2CMY - chains A and B; structure by X-ray diffraction, 2.25 A resolution.

== Chain A ==
Protein: Cationic trypsin
Organism: Bos taurus
Notes: EC 3.4.21.4
UniProtKB: P00760 (TRY1_BOVIN); the construct lacks a stretch of the UniProt sequence and is renumbered around it, so the offset changes along the chain: 16-34 = UniProt 21-39; 37-67 = UniProt 40-70; 69-125 = UniProt 71-127; 127-130 = UniProt 128-131; 6 more segments
Chain sequence (223 residues; numbered 16 to 245 plus 3 insertion-coded residues; 10 numbers in that range are skipped by the numbering (no residue carries them; nothing is unmodelled there); the number before each row is that of its first residue):
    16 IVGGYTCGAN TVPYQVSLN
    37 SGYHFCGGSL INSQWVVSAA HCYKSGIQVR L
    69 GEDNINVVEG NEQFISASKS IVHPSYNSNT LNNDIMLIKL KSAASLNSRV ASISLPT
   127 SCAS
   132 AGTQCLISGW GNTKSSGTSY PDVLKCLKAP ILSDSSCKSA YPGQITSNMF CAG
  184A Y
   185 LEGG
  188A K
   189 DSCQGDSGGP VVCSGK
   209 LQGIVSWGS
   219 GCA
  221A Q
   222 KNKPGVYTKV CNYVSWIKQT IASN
Disulfides: Cys-22/Cys-157, Cys-42/Cys-58, Cys-128/Cys-232, Cys-136/Cys-201, Cys-168/Cys-182, Cys-191/Cys-220
Ion coordination: Ca2+: Glu-70, Asn-72, Val-75, Glu-80
Reported in the primary citation:
  - catalytic residues: His-57, Asp-102, Gly-193, Ser-195

== Chain B ==
Protein: Veronica hederifolia trypsin inhibitor
Organism: Veronica hederifolia
Chain sequence (34 residues; each row starts with the number of its first residue):
     1 NTDPEQCKVM CYAQRHSSPE LLRRCLDNCE KEHD
Not modelled in the structure: 1-6, 16-17, 30-34
Disulfides: Cys-7/Cys-29, Cys-11/Cys-25

== Chain A / chain B interface ==
Residue-residue contacts (29; chain A residue first):
  Tyr-39(A) / Glu-20(B)  hydrogen bond
  His-57(A) / Gln-14(B)
  His-57(A) / Arg-15(B)
  Tyr-59(A) / Leu-21(B)
  Lys-60(A) / Glu-20(B)  salt bridge
  Asn-97(A) / Met-10(B)
  Leu-99(A) / Gln-14(B)
  Gln-175(A) / Met-10(B)
  Asp-189(A) / Arg-15(B)  salt bridge
  Ser-190(A) / Arg-15(B)  hydrogen bond
  Cys-191(A) / Arg-15(B)
  Gln-192(A) / Tyr-12(B)  hydrogen bond (side chain-backbone)
  Gln-192(A) / Ala-13(B)
  Gln-192(A) / Gln-14(B)  hydrogen bond (side chain-backbone)
  Gln-192(A) / Arg-15(B)
  Gly-193(A) / Arg-15(B)  hydrogen bond (backbone-backbone)
  Asp-194(A) / Arg-15(B)  hydrogen bond (backbone-backbone)
  Ser-195(A) / Arg-15(B)  hydrogen bond (side chain-backbone)
  Val-213(A) / Arg-15(B)
  Ser-214(A) / Gln-14(B)
  Ser-214(A) / Arg-15(B)  hydrogen bond (backbone-backbone)
  Trp-215(A) / Ala-13(B)
  Trp-215(A) / Gln-14(B)
  Trp-215(A) / Arg-15(B)
  Gly-216(A) / Ala-13(B)  hydrogen bond (backbone-backbone)
  Gly-216(A) / Arg-15(B)
  Gly-219(A) / Arg-15(B)  hydrogen bond (backbone-side chain)
  Cys-220(A) / Arg-15(B)
  Gly-226(A) / Arg-15(B)
Interface residues without a listed pair, chain A (30 interface residues in all): Phe-41, Cys-42, Cys-58, Ser-96, Ser-217, Ala-221, Lys-224, Pro-225, Tyr-228
Interface residues without a listed pair, chain B (8 interface residues in all): Cys-7
The authors on this interface:
  - residue pairs: Tyr-39(A)/Glu-20(B) (hydrogen bond), Lys-60(A)/Glu-20(B), Asp-189(A)/Arg-15(B) (salt bridge), Ser-190(A)/Arg-15(B) (hydrogen bond), Gly-193(A)/Arg-15(B) (backbone contact), Ser-195(A)/Arg-15(B), Gly-219(A)/Arg-15(B) (backbone contact)
  - interface residues, chain B: Ala-13(B), Gln-14(B), Leu-21(B)

== In short ==
30 residues of chain A and 8 residues of chain B are in contact, with 10 hydrogen bonds and 2 salt bridges.
Among the polar pairs are Lys-60(A)/Glu-20(B), Asp-189(A)/Arg-15(B) and Tyr-39(A)/Glu-20(B). The paper
describes hydrogen bonds between Tyr-39(A) and Glu-20(B) and Ser-190(A) and Arg-15(B); contacts between
Lys-60(A) and Glu-20(B) and Ser-195(A) and Arg-15(B); a salt bridge between Asp-189(A) and Arg-15(B). From the
paper: catalytic residues His-57(A), Asp-102(A) and Gly-193(A) among others; interface residues Ala-13(B),
Gln-14(B) and Leu-21(B).
Here chain A is Cationic trypsin (Bos taurus) and chain B is Veronica hederifolia trypsin inhibitor (Veronica
hederifolia). Entry 2CMY (Crystal complex between bovine trypsin and Veronica hederifolia trypsin inhibitor)
was determined by X-ray diffraction, deposited together with 2PLX.
